Entry 8CZE (electron microscopy, 2.58 A resolution); this record covers chains E and I of the 10 polymer chains in the assembly.

# Chain E
Name: Histone H3
From: Xenopus laevis
Chain sequence (135 residues; each row starts with the number of its first residue):
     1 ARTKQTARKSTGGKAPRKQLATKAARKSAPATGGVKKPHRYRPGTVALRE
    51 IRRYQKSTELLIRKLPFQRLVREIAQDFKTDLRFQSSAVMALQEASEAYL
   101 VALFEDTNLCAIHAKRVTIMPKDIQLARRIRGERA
Not modelled in the structure: 1-36, 135

# Chain I
Molecule: Widom 601 DNA
Sequence (146 nucleotides; row label = number of the first residue in the row; numbers below 1 keep their minus sign (DA-73 is residue -73)):
   -73 ACAGGATGTATATATCTGACACGTGCCTGGAGACTAGGGAGTAATCCCCT
   -23 TGGCGGTTAAAACGCGGGGGACAGCGCGTACGTGCGTTTAAGCGGTGCTA
    27 GAGCTGTCTACGACCAATTGAGCGGCCTCGGCACCGGGATTCTCCA

# Interface between chain E and chain I
Contacting residue pairs (15):
  Arg40(E) - DT9(I)  base contact
  Arg40(E) - DG10(I)  sugar contact
  Tyr41(E) - DT-67(I)  phosphate contact
  Tyr41(E) - DG10(I)  phosphate contact
  Arg42(E) - DT9(I)  phosphate contact
  Pro43(E) - DT9(I)  phosphate contact
  Gly44(E) - DT9(I)  hydrogen bond to the phosphate
  Thr45(E) - DT9(I)  phosphate contact
  Val46(E) - DT9(I)  phosphate contact
  Arg49(E) - DG-66(I)  phosphate contact
  Arg49(E) - DT-65(I)  phosphate contact
  Arg63(E) - DG18(I)  salt bridge to the phosphate
  Lys64(E) - DG18(I)  phosphate contact
  Leu65(E) - DG18(I)  phosphate contact
  Arg69(E) - DA17(I)  salt bridge to the phosphate
Other interface residues (no listed pair), chain E (17 interface residues in all): His39, Ala47, Lys56, Pro66, Arg83
Other interface residues (no listed pair), chain I (11 interface residues in all): DA-64, DG8, DA26, DG27

# Overview
Chain E and chain I form an interface of 17 and 11 residues respectively, with 1 hydrogen bond and 2 salt
bridges. Polar contacts include Gly44(E)-DT9(I), Arg63(E)-DG18(I) and Arg69(E)-DA17(I).
Chain E is Histone H3 (Xenopus laevis) and chain I is Widom 601 DNA; the structure, Structure of a Xenopus
Nucleosome with Widom 601 DNA, was determined by electron microscopy, deposited together with 8CWW.
